PDB entry 2HG9 | X-ray diffraction, 2.45 A resolution | chains L and M of the 3 polymer chains in the assembly

== Chain L ==
Name: Reaction center protein L chain
Organism: Rhodobacter sphaeroides
UniProt: P0C0Y8 (RCEL_RHOSH); residue numbers follow UniProt; this construct covers 1-281
Chain sequence (281 residues; row label = number of the first residue in the row):
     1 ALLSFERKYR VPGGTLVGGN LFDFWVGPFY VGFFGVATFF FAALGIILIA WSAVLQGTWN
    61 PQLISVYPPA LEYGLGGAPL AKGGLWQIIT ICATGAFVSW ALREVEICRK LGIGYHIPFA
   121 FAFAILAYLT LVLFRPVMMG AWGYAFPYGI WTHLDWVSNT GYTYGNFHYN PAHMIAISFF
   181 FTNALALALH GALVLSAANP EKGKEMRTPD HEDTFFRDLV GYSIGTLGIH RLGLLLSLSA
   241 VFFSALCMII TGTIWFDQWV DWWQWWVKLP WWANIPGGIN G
Bound ions: bacteriochlorophyll a Mg site 1 near His153 (its only coordinating residue here); bacteriochlorophyll a Mg site 2 near His173 (its only coordinating residue here); Fe ion: His190, His230 (shared with His219(M), Glu234(M), His266(M) of chain M)
Residues lining bound ligands:
  - bacteriochlorophyll a (BCL), molecule 1: Ile46, Ile49, Phe97, Tyr128, Leu131, Phe146, Ile150, Trp151, His153, Leu154, Trp156, Val157
  - bacteriochlorophyll a (BCL), molecule 2: Phe97, Phe121, Ala124, Ile125, Ala127, Tyr128, Leu131, Trp156, Val157, Ser158, Thr160, Gly161, Tyr162, Asn166, Phe167, His168, His173, Ala176, Ile177, Phe180, Phe181, Ser244, Ala245, Cys247, Met248
  - bacteriochlorophyll a (BCL), molecule 3: Val157, Tyr162, His168, Phe181
  - bacteriochlorophyll a (BCL), molecule 4: His168, Met174, Ile177, Ser178, Phe181, Thr182, Leu185
  - bacteriopheophytin a (BPH), molecule 1: Thr38, Phe41, Ala42, Gly45, Ile49, Ile89, Cys92, Ala93, Ala96, Phe97, Trp100, Glu104, Ile117, Ala120, Phe121, Phe123, Ala124, Tyr128, Phe146, Tyr148, Gly149, Ile150, His153, Phe180, Ser237, Leu238, Val241
  - bacteriopheophytin a (BPH), molecule 2: Phe181, Ala184, Leu185, Ala188, Leu189, Phe216, Leu219, Val220
  - phosphatidylcholine (PC7; (7S)-4-hydroxy-N,N,N-trimethyl-9-oxo-7-[(palmitoyloxy)methyl]-3,5,8-trioxa-4-phosphahexacosan-1-aminium 4-oxide): Ile49, Pro61, Gln62, Ile64, Tyr148, Gly149, Ile150
  - tetrabrominated phosphatidylcholine (PCK; (7R,18S,19R)-18,19-dibromo-7-{[(9S,10S)-9,10-dibromooctadecanoyl]oxy}-4-hydroxy-N,N,N-trimethyl-10-oxo-3,5,9-trioxa-4-p hosphaheptacosan-1-aminium 4-oxide): Val220, Gly221, Tyr222
  - ubiquinone-10 (U10), molecule 1: Val26, Phe29, Tyr30, Val31, Gly35, Thr38, Phe39, Trp100, Arg103
  - ubiquinone-10 (U10), molecule 2: Pro171, Met174, Ile175, Ser178, Phe179, Thr182, Leu185, Ala186, Leu189, His190, Leu193, Val194, Glu212, Asp213, Phe216, Val220, Tyr222, Ser223, Ile224, Gly225, Thr226, Ile229, Leu232, Leu236, Trp262, Trp263

== Chain M ==
Name: Reaction center protein M chain
Organism: Rhodobacter sphaeroides
UniProt: P0C0Y9 (RCEM_RHOSH); numbering as in UniProt (aligned over 1-307)
Chain sequence (307 residues; numbered 1 to 307; the number before each row is that of its first residue):
     1 AEYQNIFSQV QVRGPADLGM TEDVNLANRS GVGPFSTLLG WFGNAQLGPI YLGSLGVLSL
    61 FSGLMWFFTI GIWFWYQAGW NPAVFLRDLF FFSLEPPAPE YGLSFAAPLK EGGLWLIASF
   121 FMFVAVWSWW GRTYLRAQAL GMGKHTAWAF LSAIWLWMVL GFIRPILMGS WSEAVPYGIF
   181 SHLDWTNNFS LVHGNLFYNP FHGLSIAFLY GSALLFAMHG ATILAVSRFG GERELEQIAD
   241 RGTAAERAAL FWRWTMGFNA TMEGIHRWAI WMAVLVTLTG GIGILLSGTV VDNWYVWGQN
   301 HGMAPLN
Unresolved in the structure: 303-307
Bound ions: bacteriochlorophyll a Mg site 1 near His182 (its only coordinating residue here); bacteriochlorophyll a Mg site 2 near His202 (its only coordinating residue here); Fe ion: His219, Glu234, His266 (shared with His190(L), His230(L) of chain L)
Residues lining bound ligands:
  - bacteriochlorophyll a (BCL), molecule 1: Trp66, Met122, Val126, Phe150, Ala153, Ile154, Leu156, Trp157, Leu160, Trp185, Thr186, Asn187, Phe189, Ser190, Asn195, Leu196, Phe197, His202, Ser205, Ile206, Leu209, Tyr210, Val276, Thr277, Gly280, Gly281, Ile284
  - bacteriochlorophyll a (BCL), molecule 2: Met122, Trp157, Leu160, Val175, Ile179, His182, Leu183, Trp185, Thr186
  - bacteriochlorophyll a (BCL), molecule 3: Thr186, Phe197, Leu209, Tyr210
  - bacteriochlorophyll a (BCL), molecule 4: Phe197, Gly203, Ile206, Ala207, Tyr210, Gly211, Leu214
  - bacteriopheophytin a (BPH), molecule 1: Ser59, Leu60, Gly63, Leu64, Ala125, Val126, Trp129, Thr133, Thr146, Ala149, Phe150, Ser152, Ala153, Ala273, Val274, Thr277
  - bacteriopheophytin a (BPH), molecule 2: Tyr210, Ala213, Leu214, Ala217, Met218, Trp252, Thr255, Met256
  - phosphatidylcholine (PC7; (7S)-4-hydroxy-N,N,N-trimethyl-9-oxo-7-[(palmitoyloxy)methyl]-3,5,8-trioxa-4-phosphahexacosan-1-aminium 4-oxide): Pro200, Gly203, Leu204, Ala207, Phe208, Trp268, Trp271, Met272
  - tetrabrominated phosphatidylcholine (PCK; (7R,18S,19R)-18,19-dibromo-7-{[(9S,10S)-9,10-dibromooctadecanoyl]oxy}-4-hydroxy-N,N,N-trimethyl-10-oxo-3,5,9-trioxa-4-p hosphaheptacosan-1-aminium 4-oxide): Leu26, Arg29, Ser30, Gly31, Val32, Gly33, Leu47, Gly48, Ile50, Leu60, Trp129
  - ubiquinone-10 (U10): Leu214, Leu215, Met218, His219, Thr222, Ile223, Ala245, Ala248, Ala249, Trp252, Met256, Phe258, Asn259, Ala260, Thr261, Met262, Ile265, Trp268, Met272

== How chain L and chain M interact ==
Contacting residue pairs (217; chain L residue first):
  Ala1(L) with Arg253(M), hydrogen bond (backbone-side chain)
  Leu2(L) with Arg253(M)
  Leu3(L) with Leu250(M), hydrophobic; Arg253(M); Asn259(M)
  Phe5(L) with Arg241(M); Glu246(M); Leu250(M), hydrophobic
  Glu6(L) with Leu250(M); Arg253(M), salt bridge; Trp254(M), hydrogen bond
  Lys8(L) with Glu246(M), salt bridge
  Tyr9(L) with Thr243(M), hydrogen bond; Glu246(M), hydrogen bond; Arg247(M); Leu250(M), hydrophobic; Trp254(M)
  Arg10(L) with Arg253(M); Trp254(M)
  Trp25(L) with Trp254(M)
  Pro28(L) with Arg253(M); Trp254(M); Gly257(M)
  Phe29(L) with Trp254(M); Thr255(M); Met256(M); Gly257(M)
  Tyr30(L) with Trp254(M), hydrogen bond (backbone-backbone)
  Trp100(L) with Thr255(M)
  Arg103(L) with Trp254(M), hydrogen bond (side chain-backbone); Thr255(M), hydrogen bond (side chain-backbone)
  Glu104(L) with Phe251(M); Thr255(M)
  Ile107(L) with Phe251(M), hydrophobic; Trp254(M), hydrophobic; Thr255(M)
  Cys108(L) with Phe251(M), hydrophobic
  Lys110(L) with Trp254(M)
  Leu111(L) with Arg247(M), hydrogen bond (backbone-side chain); Leu250(M); Phe251(M); Trp254(M), hydrophobic
  Gly112(L) with Arg228(M), hydrogen bond (backbone-side chain); Phe229(M)
  Ile113(L) with Ala225(M); Val226(M), hydrophobic; Arg228(M); Phe229(M), hydrophobic; Arg247(M); Phe251(M), hydrophobic
  Gly114(L) with Ala225(M), hydrogen bond (backbone-backbone); Arg228(M)
  His116(L) with Gln4(M), hydrogen bond (side chain-backbone); Ala221(M); Leu224(M); Ala225(M)
  Ile117(L) with Ala221(M), hydrophobic; Thr222(M); Phe251(M), hydrophobic; Trp252(M), hydrophobic
  Trp151(L) with Phe197(M)
  Leu154(L) with Phe197(M)
  Asp155(L) with Tyr198(M)
  Val157(L) with Phe197(M), hydrophobic
  Ser158(L) with Phe197(M)
  Tyr162(L) with Asn187(M), hydrogen bond; Leu191(M)
  Asn166(L) with Leu183(M); Asn187(M)
  His168(L) with Leu183(M), hydrogen bond (side chain-backbone); Thr186(M)
  Tyr169(L) with Phe180(M), hydrophobic; Asp184(M), hydrogen bond
  Met174(L) with Phe180(M), hydrophobic; Leu183(M), hydrophobic
  Phe180(L) with Leu209(M); Ala213(M), hydrophobic
  Asn183(L) with Ser212(M), hydrogen bond (side chain-backbone); Ala213(M); Phe216(M)
  Ala184(L) with Ala273(M)
  Ala186(L) with Phe216(M)
  Leu187(L) with Ser212(M); Phe216(M), hydrophobic; Ala269(M)
  Ala188(L) with Ala273(M)
  His190(L) with His219(M); Glu234(M), salt bridge; His266(M), hydrogen bond
  Gly191(L) with His266(M)
  Ala192(L) with His145(M); Thr146(M); Ile270(M), hydrophobic
  Val194(L) with Glu234(M); Leu235(M); His266(M)
  Leu195(L) with His145(M); Glu263(M); His266(M); Arg267(M)
  Ser196(L) with Met142(M); Gly143(M), hydrogen bond (backbone-backbone); His145(M)
  Ala197(L) with Met142(M), hydrophobic; Leu235(M), hydrophobic
  Ala198(L) with Leu235(M)
  Asn199(L) with Gly143(M); His145(M); Glu263(M), hydrogen bond; Arg267(M), hydrogen bond
  Pro200(L) with Gly141(M); Gly143(M)
  Glu201(L) with Gln138(M); Gly141(M), hydrogen bond (backbone-backbone); Met142(M); Lys144(M), salt bridge
  Lys204(L) with Gly141(M)
  Met206(L) with Leu235(M); Ala239(M), hydrophobic
  Arg207(L) with Glu22(M), salt bridge; Leu140(M), hydrogen bond (side chain-backbone); Gly141(M); Met142(M); Leu235(M)
  Thr208(L) with Leu235(M)
  Pro209(L) with Leu235(M)
  His211(L) with Met20(M); Glu22(M), salt bridge; Leu140(M)
  Glu212(L) with Leu235(M)
  Asp213(L) with Asn44(M)
  Thr214(L) with Gly19(M); Met20(M), hydrogen bond (side chain-backbone); Arg29(M); Leu140(M)
  Phe215(L) with Thr133(M); Arg136(M); Ala137(M); Leu140(M), hydrophobic; Thr146(M)
  Arg217(L) with Asn44(M); Gln46(M); Gly48(M); Pro49(M); Ile50(M)
  Asp218(L) with Val24(M); Arg29(M), salt bridge; Ile50(M); Tyr51(M), hydrogen bond (backbone-backbone); Arg132(M), hydrogen bond (backbone-side chain)
  Leu219(L) with Ile50(M); Trp129(M); Arg132(M), hydrogen bond (backbone-side chain); Thr133(M)
  Val220(L) with Ile50(M)
  Gly221(L) with Leu47(M); Gly48(M), hydrogen bond (backbone-backbone); Pro49(M); Ile50(M)
  Tyr222(L) with Leu39(M), hydrophobic; Gly43(M); Asn44(M), hydrogen bond (side chain-backbone); Gln46(M); Leu47(M), hydrophobic
  Ser223(L) with Asn44(M), hydrogen bond (backbone-side chain)
  Ile224(L) with Gly43(M); Asn44(M), hydrogen bond (backbone-backbone)
  Gly225(L) with Asn44(M)
  Thr226(L) with Glu232(M)
  Leu227(L) with Asn5(M); Leu224(M), hydrophobic; Glu232(M)
  Gly228(L) with Phe42(M)
  Ile229(L) with Phe216(M)
  His230(L) with His219(M), hydrogen bond; Gly220(M); Ile223(M); Glu234(M), salt bridge
  Arg231(L) with Tyr3(M); Asn5(M), hydrogen bond (side chain-backbone); Ile6(M), hydrogen bond (side chain-backbone); Phe7(M); Ser8(M), hydrogen bond; Trp41(M); Phe42(M), hydrogen bond (side chain-backbone); Leu224(M)
  Leu232(L) with Phe42(M)
  Gly233(L) with Phe216(M)
  Leu234(L) with Ala217(M); Ala221(M), hydrophobic; Leu224(M), hydrophobic
  Ser237(L) with Ala213(M); Ala217(M)
  Trp263(L) with Phe90(M), hydrophobic; Phe180(M), hydrophobic
  Trp266(L) with Leu86(M), hydrogen bond (side chain-backbone); Arg87(M), hydrogen bond (side chain-backbone)
  Val267(L) with Arg87(M); Phe91(M), hydrophobic
  Trp272(L) with Ala83(M); Leu86(M), hydrophobic; Arg87(M), hydrogen bond (backbone-side chain)
  Ile275(L) with Asn81(M); Ala83(M), hydrophobic; Val84(M), hydrophobic; Arg87(M), hydrogen bond (backbone-side chain)
  Pro276(L) with Val84(M)
  Gly277(L) with Arg87(M), hydrogen bond (backbone-side chain)
  Gly278(L) with Gln77(M); Val84(M); Asp88(M)
  Ile279(L) with Asp88(M), hydrogen bond (backbone-side chain); Phe91(M), hydrophobic; Phe92(M), hydrophobic
  Asn280(L) with Arg87(M); Asp88(M), hydrogen bond; Phe91(M)
Other interface residues (no listed pair), chain L (100 interface residues in all): Tyr115, Ala120, Phe181, Leu189, Leu193, Asp210, Leu235, Leu238, Ala273, Gly281
Other interface residues (no listed pair), chain M (100 interface residues in all): Glu2, Asp17, Ala78, Ala149, Asn195, Met218, Ile238, Ala249, Met272

== Summary ==
Chain L and chain M each contribute 100 residues to their interface, with 41 hydrogen bonds and 8 salt
bridges. Among the polar pairs are Glu6(L)-Arg253(M), Lys8(L)-Glu246(M) and His190(L)-Glu234(M).
Chain L is Reaction center protein L chain and chain M is Reaction center protein M chain, both from
Rhodobacter sphaeroides; the structure, Reaction centre from Rhodobacter sphaeroides strain R-26.1 complexed
with tetrabrominated phosphatidylcholine, was determined by X-ray diffraction (same publication as 2HG3, 2HH1,
2HHK, 2HIT and 2HJ6).
